Entry 5GTC (X-ray diffraction, 2.70 A resolution); this record covers chains A and I of the 11 polymer chains in the assembly.

[Chain A]
Protein: Histone H3.1
Source organism: Homo sapiens
UniProtKB: P68431 (H31_HUMAN); residues 0-135 here correspond to UniProt positions 1-136 (UniProt number = residue number + 1)
Chain sequence (139 residues; row label = number of the first residue in the row; numbers below 1 keep their minus sign (Gly-3 is residue -3)):
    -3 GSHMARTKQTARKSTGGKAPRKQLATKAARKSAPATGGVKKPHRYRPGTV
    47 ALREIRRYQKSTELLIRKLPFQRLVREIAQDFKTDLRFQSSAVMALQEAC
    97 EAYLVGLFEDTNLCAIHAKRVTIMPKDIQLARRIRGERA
Not modelled in the structure: -3 to 37, 135
Construct notes: expression tag (-3 to -1)

[Chain I]
Molecule: 146-nt DNA strand
Source organism: Homo sapiens
Sequence (146 nucleotides; each row starts with the number of its first residue):
     1 ATCAATATCCACCTGCAGATTCTACCAAAAGTGTATTTGGAAACTGCTCC
    51 ATCAAAAGGCATGTTCAGCTGAATTCAGCTGAACATGCCTTTTGATGGAG
   101 CAGTTTCCAAATACACTTTTGGTAGAATCTGCAGGTGGATATTGAT
Bound ions: Mn2+ site 1 near DG121 (its only coordinating residue here); Mn2+ site 2 near DA133 (its only coordinating residue here)

[Chain A / chain I interface]
Residue-residue contacts (28):
  His39(A) with DT143(I), sugar contact
  Arg40(A) with DT65(I), base contact; DT143(I), sugar contact
  Tyr41(A) with DT142(I), phosphate contact; DT143(I), phosphate contact
  Arg42(A) with DG68(I), salt bridge to the phosphate; DT143(I), hydrogen bond to the phosphate; DG144(I), phosphate contact
  Pro43(A) with DA67(I), phosphate contact; DG68(I), sugar contact
  Thr45(A) with DT142(I), phosphate contact; DT143(I), hydrogen bond to the phosphate
  Arg63(A) with DG59(I), sugar contact; DC60(I), phosphate contact
  Arg72(A) with DC50(I), salt bridge to the phosphate
  Arg83(A) with DC49(I), hydrogen bond to the sugar; DC50(I), phosphate contact
  Phe84(A) with DC49(I), sugar contact; DC50(I), hydrogen bond to the phosphate
  Gln85(A) with DC49(I), phosphate contact
  Ser86(A) with DC49(I), phosphate contact
  Lys115(A) with DT70(I), phosphate contact
  Arg116(A) with DT70(I), phosphate contact; DG71(I), phosphate contact
  Val117(A) with DT70(I), hydrogen bond to the phosphate
  Thr118(A) with DT70(I), hydrogen bond to the phosphate
  Met120(A) with DT70(I), phosphate contact; DG71(I), phosphate contact
Also at the interface, not in a pair above, chain A (18 interface residues in all): Leu82

[In short]
18 residues of chain A and 12 residues of chain I are in contact; the contacts include 6 hydrogen bonds and 2
salt bridges. Polar contacts include Arg83(A)-DC49(I), Arg42(A)-DT143(I) and Thr45(A)-DT143(I).
Chain A is Histone H3.1 and chain I is a 146-nt DNA strand, both from Homo sapiens; the structure, Crystal
structure of complex between DMAP-SH conjugated with a Kaposi's sarcoma herpesvirus LANA peptide (5-15) and
..., was determined by X-ray diffraction.
